8EKF - chains HHH and LLL of the 3 polymer chains in the assembly; structure by X-ray diffraction, 1.90 A resolution.

[Chain HHH]
Protein: 311R Heavy Chain
From: Homo sapiens
Chain sequence (224 residues; row label = number of the first residue in the row; a row labelled like 83A-83C holds insertion residues (83A, then the next letters in order)):
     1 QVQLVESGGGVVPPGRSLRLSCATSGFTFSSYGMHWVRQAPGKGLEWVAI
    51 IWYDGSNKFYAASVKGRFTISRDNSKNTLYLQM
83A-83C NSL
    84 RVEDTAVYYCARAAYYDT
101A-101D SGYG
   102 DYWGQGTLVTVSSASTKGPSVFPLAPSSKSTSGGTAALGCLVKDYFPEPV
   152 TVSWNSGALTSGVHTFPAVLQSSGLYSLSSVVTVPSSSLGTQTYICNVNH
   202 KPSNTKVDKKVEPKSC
Not modelled in the structure: 217
Cystine bridges: Cys22-Cys93, Cys141-Cys197

[Chain LLL]
Protein: 311R Light Chain
From: Homo sapiens
Chain sequence (218 residues; each row starts with the number of its first residue; a row labelled like 26A-26C holds insertion residues (26A, then the next letters in order)):
     1 QSVLTQPPSVSGAPGQTVTISCTGGS
26A-26C SNI
    27 GAGYDVHWYQQLPGTAPKLLIYGNINRPSGVPDRFSGSKSGTSASLAITG
    77 LQAEDEADYYCQSYDSSL
94A-94C SGS
    95 WVFGGGTKLTV
  105A L
   106 GQPKAAPSVTLFPPSSEELQANKATLVCLVSDFYPGAVTVAWKADGSPVK
   156 VGVETTKPSKQSNNKYAASSYLSLTPEQWKSHRSYSCRVTHEGSTVEKTV
   206 APAECS
Not modelled in the structure: 1, 209-211
Cystine bridges: Cys22-Cys87, Cys133-Cys192

[Chain HHH / chain LLL interface]
Contacting residue pairs - 78 pairs, chain HHH then chain LLL:
  His35(HHH) - Trp95(LLL)
  Val37(HHH) - Trp95(LLL)  hydrophobic
  Gln39(HHH) - Gln37(LLL)  hydrogen bond
  Gln39(HHH) - Tyr86(LLL)  hydrogen bond
  Lys43(HHH) - Tyr86(LLL)
  Gly44(HHH) - Tyr86(LLL)
  Leu45(HHH) - Pro43(LLL)  hydrophobic
  Leu45(HHH) - Tyr86(LLL)  hydrophobic
  Leu45(HHH) - Phe97(LLL)
  Trp47(HHH) - Gly94B(LLL)
  Trp47(HHH) - Ser94C(LLL)
  Trp47(HHH) - Trp95(LLL)
  Trp47(HHH) - Phe97(LLL)
  Ile50(HHH) - Ser94C(LLL)
  Tyr92(HHH) - Gln37(LLL)  hydrogen bond
  Tyr92(HHH) - Thr41(LLL)
  Tyr92(HHH) - Ala42(LLL)  hydrophobic
  Tyr92(HHH) - Pro43(LLL)
  Tyr99(HHH) - Asp31(LLL)
  Tyr99(HHH) - Tyr48(LLL)  hydrophobic
  Tyr99(HHH) - Gly49(LLL)
  Tyr99(HHH) - Asn52(LLL)  hydrogen bond
  Asp100(HHH) - Asp31(LLL)  hydrogen bond (backbone-side chain)
  Thr101(HHH) - Gly29(LLL)  hydrogen bond (side chain-backbone)
  Thr101(HHH) - Tyr30(LLL)
  Thr101(HHH) - Asp31(LLL)  hydrogen bond (backbone-side chain)
  Ser101A(HHH) - Asp31(LLL)  hydrogen bond (side chain-backbone)
  Ser101A(HHH) - His33(LLL)  hydrogen bond
  Gly101B(HHH) - His33(LLL)  hydrogen bond (backbone-side chain)
  Gly101B(HHH) - Gln88(LLL)  hydrogen bond (backbone-side chain)
  Gly101B(HHH) - Trp95(LLL)
  Tyr101C(HHH) - His33(LLL)
  Tyr101C(HHH) - Tyr35(LLL)
  Tyr101C(HHH) - Leu45(LLL)  hydrophobic
  Tyr101C(HHH) - Tyr48(LLL)
  Tyr101C(HHH) - Gln88(LLL)
  Tyr101C(HHH) - Trp95(LLL)
  Gly101D(HHH) - Tyr35(LLL)  hydrogen bond (backbone-side chain)
  Gly101D(HHH) - Leu45(LLL)
  Gly101D(HHH) - Trp95(LLL)
  Trp104(HHH) - Tyr35(LLL)
  Trp104(HHH) - Pro43(LLL)
  Trp104(HHH) - Trp95(LLL)  hydrophobic
  Gly105(HHH) - Ala42(LLL)
  Phe123(HHH) - Ser120(LLL)
  Phe123(HHH) - Glu122(LLL)
  Phe123(HHH) - Glu123(LLL)
  Pro124(HHH) - Ser120(LLL)
  Pro124(HHH) - Glu122(LLL)
  Leu125(HHH) - Phe117(LLL)  hydrophobic
  Ala126(HHH) - Phe117(LLL)
  Ala138(HHH) - Thr115(LLL)
  Ala138(HHH) - Phe117(LLL)
  Leu142(HHH) - Thr130(LLL)
  Leu142(HHH) - Tyr176(LLL)  hydrophobic
  Lys144(HHH) - Thr130(LLL)
  His165(HHH) - Ser136(LLL)
  His165(HHH) - Gln166(LLL)
  His165(HHH) - Ala172(LLL)
  Phe167(HHH) - Leu134(LLL)  hydrophobic
  Phe167(HHH) - Val135(LLL)
  Phe167(HHH) - Ala172(LLL)  hydrophobic
  Phe167(HHH) - Ala173(LLL)
  Phe167(HHH) - Ser174(LLL)
  Pro168(HHH) - Thr161(LLL)
  Pro168(HHH) - Ser164(LLL)
  Pro168(HHH) - Ser174(LLL)
  Ala169(HHH) - Thr161(LLL)
  Val170(HHH) - Glu159(LLL)
  Val170(HHH) - Thr161(LLL)
  Val170(HHH) - Tyr176(LLL)  hydrophobic
  Leu171(HHH) - Glu159(LLL)
  Gln172(HHH) - Glu159(LLL)
  Ser173(HHH) - Glu159(LLL)  hydrogen bond (backbone-side chain)
  Leu179(HHH) - Tyr176(LLL)
  Ser180(HHH) - Val132(LLL)
  Ser180(HHH) - Tyr176(LLL)  hydrogen bond
  Val182(HHH) - Leu134(LLL)  hydrophobic
Other interface residues (no listed pair), chain HHH (46 interface residues in all): Glu46, Tyr60, Ala62, Ala94, Asp102, Gln106, Leu139, Gly140, Ser178, Lys215
Other interface residues (no listed pair), chain LLL (44 interface residues in all): Tyr90, Ser94A, Gly99, Pro118, Lys128, Thr160, Ser178

[Summary]
46 residues of chain HHH face 44 of chain LLL across their interface, with 14 hydrogen bonds. Among the polar
pairs are Gln39(HHH)-Gln37(LLL), Gln39(HHH)-Tyr86(LLL) and Tyr92(HHH)-Gln37(LLL).
Here chain HHH is 311R Heavy Chain and chain LLL is 311R Light Chain, both from Homo sapiens. Entry 8EKF
(X-ray crystal structure of 311R Fab in complex with the PfCSP peptide NPNA-3) was determined by X-ray
diffraction, deposited together with 8DYW, 8DYX, 8DYY and 8DZ4.
